3EJZ - chains A and C of the 6 polymer chains in the assembly; structure by X-ray diffraction, 2.90 A resolution.

== Chain A ==
Protein: H(+)/Cl(-) exchange transporter clcA
Source organism: Escherichia coli
UniProtKB: P37019 (CLCA_ECOLI); residues 1-473 here = UniProt positions 1-473
Sequence (473 residues; row label = number of the first residue in the row):
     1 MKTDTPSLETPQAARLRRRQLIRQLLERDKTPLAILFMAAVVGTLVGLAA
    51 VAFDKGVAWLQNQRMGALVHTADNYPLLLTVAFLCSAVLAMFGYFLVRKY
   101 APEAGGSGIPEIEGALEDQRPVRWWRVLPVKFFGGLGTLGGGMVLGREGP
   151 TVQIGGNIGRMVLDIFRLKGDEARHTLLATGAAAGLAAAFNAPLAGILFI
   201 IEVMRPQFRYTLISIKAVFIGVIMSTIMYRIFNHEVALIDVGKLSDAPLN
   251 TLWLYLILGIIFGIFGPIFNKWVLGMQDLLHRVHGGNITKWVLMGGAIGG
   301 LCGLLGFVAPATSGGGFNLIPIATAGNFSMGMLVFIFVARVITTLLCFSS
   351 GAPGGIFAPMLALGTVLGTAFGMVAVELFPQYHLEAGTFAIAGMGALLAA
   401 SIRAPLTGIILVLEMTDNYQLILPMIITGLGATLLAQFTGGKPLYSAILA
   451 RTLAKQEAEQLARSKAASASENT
Unresolved in the structure: 1-16, 461-473
Sequence notes: engineered mutation Val203 (Glu in P37019)
Reported in the primary citation:
  - binding site for bromide ion: Ser107, Tyr445
  - conformationally variable residues (order/disorder transition): Arg28
  - mutagenesis - E203V: abolished catalytic activity
  - catalytic residues: Glu148 (citing earlier work)
  - mutagenesis - R28L: unchanged catalytic activity (citing earlier work)
  - mutagenesis - R28E, R28Q: unchanged catalytic activity

== Chain C ==
Protein: Fab fragment, Heavy chain
Source organism: Mus musculus
Notes: antibody fragment or engineered binder
Sequence (221 residues; each row starts with the number of its first residue):
     2 VRLLESGGGLVQPGGSLKLSCAASGFDYSRYWMSWVRQAPGKGLKWIGEI
    52 NPVSSTINYTPSLKDKFIISRDNAKDTLYLQISKVRSEDTALYYCARLYY
   102 GYGYWYFDVWGAGTTVTVSSAKTTPPSVYPLAPGSAAAAASMVTLGCLVK
   152 GYFPEPVTVTWNSGSLAAGVHTFPAVLQAALYTLSSSVTVPSSSWPSETV
   202 TCNVAHPASSTKVDKKIVPRA
Cystine bridges: Cys22-Cys96, Cys148-Cys203

== Interface between chain A and chain C ==
Pairs across the interface (13):
  Lys243(A) - Arg31(C)
  Asp246(A) - Tyr101(C)
  Pro248(A) - Tyr103(C)
  Pro248(A) - Gly104(C)
  Leu249(A) - Tyr103(C)  hydrogen bond (backbone-backbone)
  Asn250(A) - Tyr103(C)  hydrogen bond (backbone-backbone)
  Asn250(A) - Gly104(C)  hydrogen bond (side chain-backbone)
  Asn250(A) - Tyr105(C)
  Gln381(A) - Trp106(C)
  Tyr382(A) - Trp106(C)
  His383(A) - Trp33(C)
  His383(A) - Glu50(C)  salt bridge
  His383(A) - Trp106(C)  hydrogen bond
Other interface residues (no listed pair), chain A (10 interface residues in all): Pro380, Leu384
Other interface residues (no listed pair), chain C (10 interface residues in all): Asn59, Leu99

== Summary ==
The chain A/chain C interface involves 10 residues from each chain, with 4 hydrogen bonds and 1 salt bridge.
Polar pairs include His383(A)-Glu50(C), Asn250(A)-Gly104(C) and His383(A)-Trp106(C). The paper reports the
catalytic residue Glu148(A); E203V of chain A abolishes catalytic activity; 4 substitutions were tested in
all.
Chain A is H(+)/Cl(-) exchange transporter clcA (Escherichia coli) and chain C is Fab fragment, Heavy chain
(Mus musculus); the structure, Structure of E203V mutant E.coli Cl-/H+ exchanger, CLC-ec1, was determined by
X-ray diffraction, deposited together with 3EJY.
